PDB entry 7K5C | electron microscopy, 2.70 A resolution | chains D and E of the 12 polymer chains in the assembly

Chain D:
Name: Peptidoglycan transglycosylase gp16
Source organism: Escherichia phage T7
Notes: EC 4.2.2.-
UniProtKB: P03726 (EXLYS_BPT7); residue numbers follow UniProt; this construct covers 1-1318
Sequence (1318 residues; numbered 1 to 1318; the number before each row is that of its first residue):
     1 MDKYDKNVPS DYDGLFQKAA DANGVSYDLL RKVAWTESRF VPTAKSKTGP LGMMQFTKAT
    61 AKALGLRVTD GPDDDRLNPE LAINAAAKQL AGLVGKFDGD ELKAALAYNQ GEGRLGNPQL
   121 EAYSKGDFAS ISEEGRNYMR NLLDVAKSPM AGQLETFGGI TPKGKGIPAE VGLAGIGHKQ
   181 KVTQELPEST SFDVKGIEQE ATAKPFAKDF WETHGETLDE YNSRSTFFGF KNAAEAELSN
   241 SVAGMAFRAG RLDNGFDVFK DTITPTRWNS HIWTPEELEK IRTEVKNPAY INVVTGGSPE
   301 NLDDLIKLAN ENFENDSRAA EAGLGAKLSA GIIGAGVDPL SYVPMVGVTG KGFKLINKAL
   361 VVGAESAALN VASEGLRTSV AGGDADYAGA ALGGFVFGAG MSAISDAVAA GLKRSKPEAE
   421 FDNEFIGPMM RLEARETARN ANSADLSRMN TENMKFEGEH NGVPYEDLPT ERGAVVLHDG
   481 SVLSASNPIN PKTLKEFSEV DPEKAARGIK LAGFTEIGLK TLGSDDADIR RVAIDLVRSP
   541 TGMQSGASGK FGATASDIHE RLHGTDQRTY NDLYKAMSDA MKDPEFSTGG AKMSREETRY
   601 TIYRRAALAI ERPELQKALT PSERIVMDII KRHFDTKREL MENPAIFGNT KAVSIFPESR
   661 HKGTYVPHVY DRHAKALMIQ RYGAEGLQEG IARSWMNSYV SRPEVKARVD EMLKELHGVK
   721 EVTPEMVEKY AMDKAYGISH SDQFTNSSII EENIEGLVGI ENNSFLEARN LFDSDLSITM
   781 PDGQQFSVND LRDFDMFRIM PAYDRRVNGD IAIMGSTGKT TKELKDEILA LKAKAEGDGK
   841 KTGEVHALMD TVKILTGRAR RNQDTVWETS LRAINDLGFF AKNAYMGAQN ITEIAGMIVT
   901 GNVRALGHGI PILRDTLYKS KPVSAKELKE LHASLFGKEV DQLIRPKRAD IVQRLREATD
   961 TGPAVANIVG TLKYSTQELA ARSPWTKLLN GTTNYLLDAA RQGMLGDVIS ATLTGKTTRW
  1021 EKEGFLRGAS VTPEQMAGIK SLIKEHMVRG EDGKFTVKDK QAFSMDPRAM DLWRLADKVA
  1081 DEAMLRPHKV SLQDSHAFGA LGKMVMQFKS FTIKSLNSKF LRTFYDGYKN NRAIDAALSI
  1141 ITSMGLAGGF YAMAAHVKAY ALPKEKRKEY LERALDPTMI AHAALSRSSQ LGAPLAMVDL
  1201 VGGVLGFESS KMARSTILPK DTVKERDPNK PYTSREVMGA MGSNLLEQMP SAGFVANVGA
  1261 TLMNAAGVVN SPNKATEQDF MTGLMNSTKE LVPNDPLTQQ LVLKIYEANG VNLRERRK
Disordered / not traced: 229-1318
UniProt features mapped onto this chain:
  - region: Arg-1314 to Lys-1318 (Essential for viral DNA translocation)
  - active site: Glu-37
From the paper describing this entry:
  - catalytic residues: Glu-37 (proposed by the authors, not directly observed)

Chain E:
Name: Internal virion protein gp15
Source organism: Escherichia phage T7
UniProtKB: P03725 (GP15_BPT7); residues 1-747 here = UniProt positions 1-747
Sequence (747 residues; numbered 1 to 747; the number before each row is that of its first residue):
     1 MSKIESALQA AQPGLSRLRG GAGGMGYRAA TTQAEQPRSS LLDTIGRFAK AGADMYTAKE
    61 QRARDLADER SNEIIRKLTP EQRREALNNG TLLYQDDPYA MEALRVKTGR NAAYLVDDDV
   121 MQKIKEGVFR TREEMEEYRH SRLQEGAKVY AEQFGIDPED VDYQRGFNGD ITERNISLYG
   181 AHDNFLSQQA QKGAIMNSRV ELNGVLQDPD MLRRPDSADF FEKYIDNGLV TGAIPSDAQA
   241 TQLISQAFSD ASSRAGGADF LMRVGDKKVT LNGATTTYRE LIGEEQWNAL MVTAQRSQFE
   301 TDAKLNEQYR LKINSALNQE DPRTAWEMLQ GIKAELDKVQ PDEQMTPQRE WLISAQEQVQ
   361 NQMNAWTKAQ AKALDDSMKS MNKLDVIDKQ FQKRINGEWV STDFKDMPVN ENTGEFKHSD
   421 MVNYANKKLA EIDSMDIPDG AKDAMKLKYL QADSKDGAFR TAIGTMVTDA GQEWSAAVIN
   481 GKLPERTPAM DALRRIRNAD PQLIAALYPD QAELFLTMDM MDKQGIDPQV ILDADRLTVK
   541 RSKEQRFEDD KAFESALNAS KAPEIARMPA SLRESARKIY DSVKYRSGNE SMAMEQMTKF
   601 LKESTYTFTG DDVDGDTVGV IPKNMMQVNS DPKSWEQGRD ILEEARKGII ASNPWITNKQ
   661 LTMYSQGDSI YLMDTTGQVR VRYDKELLSK VWSENQKKLE EKAREKALAD VNKRAPIVAA
   721 TKAREAAAKR VREKRKQTPK FIYGRKE
Disordered / not traced: 1-56, 707-747

Interface between chain D and chain E:
Pairs across the interface - 81 pairs, chain D then chain E:
  Glu-133(D) / Glu-327(E)
  Glu-133(D) / Met-328(E)
  Arg-136(D) / Glu-327(E)  salt bridge
  Arg-140(D) / Glu-327(E)  salt bridge
  Phe-157(D) / Ala-334(E)  hydrophobic
  Gly-158(D) / Gln-330(E)
  Gly-158(D) / Lys-333(E)  hydrogen bond (backbone-side chain)
  Gly-158(D) / Ala-334(E)
  Gly-159(D) / Lys-333(E)
  Gly-159(D) / Asp-337(E)
  Ile-160(D) / Lys-333(E)
  Ile-160(D) / Asp-337(E)
  Ile-160(D) / Arg-349(E)  hydrogen bond (backbone-side chain)
  Thr-161(D) / Asp-337(E)
  Thr-161(D) / Asp-342(E)
  Thr-161(D) / Glu-343(E)  hydrogen bond
  Thr-161(D) / Arg-349(E)
  Pro-162(D) / Asp-337(E)
  Pro-162(D) / Gln-340(E)
  Pro-162(D) / Pro-341(E)  hydrophobic
  Pro-162(D) / Asp-342(E)
  Pro-162(D) / Arg-349(E)
  Lys-163(D) / Glu-343(E)
  Gly-166(D) / Gln-330(E)
  Ile-167(D) / Trp-326(E)  hydrogen bond (backbone-side chain)
  Ile-167(D) / Gln-330(E)  hydrogen bond (backbone-side chain)
  Ile-167(D) / Gln-356(E)
  Pro-168(D) / Trp-326(E)
  Ala-169(D) / Trp-326(E)
  Gly-172(D) / Trp-326(E)
  Gly-172(D) / Gln-360(E)  hydrogen bond (backbone-side chain)
  Leu-173(D) / Trp-326(E)  hydrophobic
  Leu-173(D) / Gln-360(E)
  Leu-173(D) / Met-363(E)  hydrophobic
  Ile-176(D) / Gln-360(E)
  Ile-176(D) / Met-363(E)
  Ile-176(D) / Asn-364(E)
  Ile-176(D) / Thr-367(E)
  Gly-177(D) / Thr-367(E)
  His-178(D) / Asn-364(E)
  His-178(D) / Thr-367(E)  hydrogen bond
  His-178(D) / Lys-368(E)  hydrogen bond (side chain-backbone)
  His-178(D) / Ala-371(E)
  Gln-180(D) / Leu-374(E)
  Gln-180(D) / Asp-375(E)
  Lys-181(D) / Asp-375(E)  hydrogen bond (backbone-side chain)
  Val-182(D) / Asp-375(E)  hydrogen bond (backbone-side chain)
  Val-182(D) / Met-378(E)
  Val-182(D) / Lys-379(E)
  Val-182(D) / Asn-382(E)
  Val-182(D) / Asn-412(E)
  Thr-183(D) / Met-378(E)
  Thr-183(D) / Asn-382(E)  hydrogen bond (backbone-side chain)
  Thr-183(D) / Asn-412(E)  hydrogen bond (backbone-side chain)
  Gln-184(D) / Met-378(E)
  Gln-184(D) / Asn-382(E)
  Glu-185(D) / Asn-410(E)  hydrogen bond (backbone-side chain)
  Glu-185(D) / Asn-412(E)  hydrogen bond (backbone-side chain)
  Leu-186(D) / Asn-382(E)
  Leu-186(D) / Asp-385(E)
  Leu-186(D) / Val-386(E)  hydrophobic
  Leu-186(D) / Asn-410(E)
  Pro-187(D) / Val-386(E)
  Pro-187(D) / Pro-408(E)
  Pro-187(D) / Asn-410(E)
  Pro-187(D) / Thr-413(E)
  Ser-189(D) / Gln-390(E)
  Ser-189(D) / Lys-393(E)  hydrogen bond (backbone-side chain)
  Ser-189(D) / Val-400(E)
  Thr-190(D) / Lys-393(E)
  Thr-190(D) / Val-400(E)
  Ser-191(D) / Glu-398(E)
  Ser-191(D) / Trp-399(E)  hydrogen bond (side chain-backbone)
  Ser-191(D) / Val-400(E)
  Phe-192(D) / Trp-399(E)  hydrogen bond (backbone-backbone)
  Pro-205(D) / Gln-678(E)
  Ala-207(D) / Trp-655(E)
  Lys-208(D) / Trp-655(E)
  Trp-211(D) / Pro-654(E)
  Trp-211(D) / Trp-655(E)
  Thr-217(D) / Pro-654(E)
Interface residues without a listed pair, chain D (40 interface residues in all): Asn-137, Lys-179, Glu-188, Asp-219
Interface residues without a listed pair, chain E (49 interface residues in all): Pro-322, Arg-323, Thr-324, Gly-331, Leu-352, Ile-353, Val-359, Val-409, Ser-652, Thr-657, Thr-676

Summary:
40 residues of chain D face 49 of chain E across their interface, with 17 hydrogen bonds and 2 salt bridges.
Polar pairs include Arg-136(D)/Glu-327(E), Arg-140(D)/Glu-327(E) and Gly-158(D)/Lys-333(E). From UniProt:
active-site residue Glu-37(D) on chain D. From the paper: the catalytic residue Glu-37(D).
Here chain D is Peptidoglycan transglycosylase gp16 and chain E is Internal virion protein gp15, both from
Escherichia phage T7. Entry 7K5C (Structure of T7 DNA ejectosome periplasmic tunnel) was determined by
electron microscopy.
